PDB entry 5OTU | X-ray diffraction, 1.80 A resolution | chains A and B

Chain A:
Protein: Glucagon-like peptide 1 receptor
Organism: Homo sapiens
Notes: fragment: extracellular domain
UniProtKB: P43220 (GLP1R_HUMAN); numbering as in UniProt (aligned over 24-139)
Amino-acid sequence (116 residues; row label = number of the first residue in the row):
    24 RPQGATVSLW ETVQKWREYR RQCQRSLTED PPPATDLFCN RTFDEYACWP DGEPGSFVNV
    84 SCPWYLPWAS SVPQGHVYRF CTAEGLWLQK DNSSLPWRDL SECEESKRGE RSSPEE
Disordered / not traced: 24-28, 129-139
Cystine bridges: Cys-46/Cys-71, Cys-62/Cys-104, Cys-85/Cys-126

Chain B:
Protein: Glucagon
UniProtKB: P01275 (GLUC_HUMAN); residues 7-37 here correspond to UniProt positions 98-128 (UniProt number = residue number + 91)
Amino-acid sequence (31 residues; each row starts with the number of its first residue):
     7 HXEGXFTSDV SSYLEGQAAK EFIAWLVKGR G
Disordered / not traced: 36-37
Cystine bridges: HCS_8/HCS_11
Modified positions: HCS (2-amino-4-mercapto-butyric acid) at position 8; HCS (2-amino-4-mercapto-butyric acid) at position 11
Construct notes: engineered mutation HCS_8 (Ala99 in P01275), HCS_11 (Thr102 in P01275)
UniProt features mapped onto this chain:
  - modified residue: Ser-14 (Phosphoserine), Ser-17 (Phosphoserine), Arg-36 (Arginine amide)

Chain A / chain B interface:
Contacting residue pairs (22; chain A residue first):
  Val-30(A) / Ala-25(B)
  Ser-31(A) / Ala-25(B)
  Leu-32(A) / Ala-24(B)
  Leu-32(A) / Ala-25(B)  hydrophobic
  Leu-32(A) / Phe-28(B)  hydrophobic
  Thr-35(A) / Ala-25(B)
  Thr-35(A) / Phe-28(B)
  Thr-35(A) / Ile-29(B)
  Trp-39(A) / Phe-28(B)  hydrophobic
  Trp-39(A) / Leu-32(B)
  Glu-68(A) / Leu-32(B)
  Tyr-69(A) / Val-33(B)  hydrophobic
  Tyr-88(A) / Ile-29(B)  hydrophobic
  Tyr-88(A) / Leu-32(B)
  Leu-89(A) / Ile-29(B)  hydrophobic
  Pro-90(A) / Ala-25(B)  hydrophobic
  Pro-90(A) / Ile-29(B)
  Trp-91(A) / Lys-26(B)
  Trp-91(A) / Ile-29(B)  hydrophobic
  Arg-121(A) / Val-33(B)  hydrogen bond (side chain-backbone)
  Leu-123(A) / Val-33(B)  hydrophobic
  Glu-128(A) / Lys-26(B)  salt bridge
Other interface residues (no listed pair), chain A (18 interface residues in all): Thr-29, Val-36, Asp-67, Leu-118
Other interface residues (no listed pair), chain B (11 interface residues in all): Ser-18, Glu-21, Gly-22, Gly-35

In short:
18 residues of chain A face 11 of chain B across their interface; the contacts include 1 hydrogen bond and 1
salt bridge. Polar pairs include Glu-128(A)/Lys-26(B) and Arg-121(A)/Val-33(B).
Here chain A is Glucagon-like peptide 1 receptor (Homo sapiens) and chain B is Glucagon. Entry 5OTU
(Extracellular domain of GLP-1 receptor in complex with GLP-1 variant Ala8Hcs/Thr11Hcs) was determined by
X-ray diffraction together with 5OTT, 5OTV, 5OTW and 5OTX from the same study.
